PDB entry 6FHS | electron microscopy, 3.75 A resolution | chains I and J of the 10 polymer chains in the assembly

== Chain I ==
Name: les6
Source organism: Chaetomium thermophilum var. thermophilum DSM 1495
UniProtKB: G0S590 (G0S590_CHATD); residue numbers follow UniProt; this construct covers 1-219
Chain sequence (219 residues; row label = number of the first residue in the row):
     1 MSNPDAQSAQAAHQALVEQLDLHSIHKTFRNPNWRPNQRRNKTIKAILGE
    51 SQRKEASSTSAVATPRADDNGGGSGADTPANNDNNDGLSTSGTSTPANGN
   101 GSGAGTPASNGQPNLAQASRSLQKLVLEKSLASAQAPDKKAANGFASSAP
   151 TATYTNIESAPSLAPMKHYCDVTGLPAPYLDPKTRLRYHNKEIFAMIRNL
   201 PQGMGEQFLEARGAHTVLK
Not modelled in the structure: 1-8, 53-154, 214-219

== Chain J ==
Name: Arp5
Source organism: Chaetomium thermophilum var. thermophilum DSM 1495
UniProtKB: G0S589 (G0S589_CHATD); residues 1-769 here correspond to UniProt positions 98-866 (UniProt number = residue number + 97)
Chain sequence (769 residues; each row starts with the number of its first residue):
     1 MAPSAVAEPPPIPQRDEPWKRLPPPTVYPVKEARFEKYIPPQLDGRERAL
    51 AQPPGQVAIVIDNGSHSVRAGWNFEDKPRLAIPPIMSKYRDRKMGKTFSF
   101 AGSDCYADTTARSHIRNAFEAGTGIVSNWDVMEHVLDYVFVKLGMNECDG
   151 AIDMPIVMTEAVANLPYSRKSMSEIIFECYGAPSLVYGIDSLFSFRHNQG
   201 QTGLVVSSSYSATHVIPVYNRKALLSQAIRLNWGGWHMAEYMLKLLKLKY
   251 YTGFPGKLNSSQTEHMVRDFCYVSLDYDRELAGYLDWTGLEDRERIVQYP
   301 YTEEVVVQKTEEELARIAERKKESGRRLQEQAAKMRLERLMKKEQELEYY
   351 KDIQRRMQGESKKEIKRLLDEAELKDEAALERVIRDLERSIKRARQKDLG
   401 EPEEEEVPDFSLLDVPDDQLDEAGLRQKRQQRLLKSNWEARQRAKAEKEA
   451 EKARLAEEARLDEERRKNDLEGWLEEKRQLRLAKLNQLKERERLKADLGN
   501 RKSLASQIRMKNIANLASDNPTGSGSRKRRRGGAGADQDDDFGADDADWG
   551 VYRSVAIGANKGDDSDDEEGEEDLEAAIRSLENDLLRYDKTFSYDMTLDA
   601 QRDWSKSLLHAFRYGPRPFDPSSQAETHRVHLNVERIRVPEVLFQPAAIA
   651 GVDQAGLVEIAGDILCQRLPSLPGIQDAPDAFLRDVFLTGGNTLFQNFDE
   701 RLRQGLMALLPVGAPLRVRRAQDAILDAWRGAAGWACTEEAKAAWITREE
   751 YLEKGGEYIKEHDLGNAFA
Not modelled in the structure: 1-14, 92-95, 108-110, 148-152, 301-602
Ligand contacts: ATP (adenosine-5'-triphosphate): Asn-63, Gly-64, Ser-65, His-66, Ser-67, Arg-69, Asp-190, Ser-209, Tyr-210, Ser-211, Gly-235, Glu-264, Arg-268, Gly-691, Asn-692, Leu-694, Phe-695, Ile-725

== How chain I and chain J interact ==
Pairs across the interface (98):
  His-13(I) with Tyr-106(J)
  Val-17(I) with Tyr-89(J); Phe-98(J); Tyr-106(J)
  Glu-18(I) with Lys-96(J), salt bridge; Phe-98(J)
  Gln-19(I) with Ile-39(J)
  Leu-20(I) with Ile-39(J), hydrophobic; Phe-100(J); Asp-104(J)
  Asp-21(I) with Thr-97(J); Phe-98(J); Ser-99(J); Phe-100(J)
  Leu-22(I) with Ser-99(J)
  His-23(I) with Ser-99(J)
  Lys-27(I) with Asp-137(J)
  Thr-28(I) with Met-145(J), hydrogen bond (side chain-backbone); Asn-146(J), hydrogen bond; Glu-147(J)
  Phe-29(I) with Asp-137(J); Phe-140(J), hydrophobic; Met-145(J); Tyr-180(J)
  Arg-30(I) with Glu-133(J), salt bridge; Asp-137(J), salt bridge; Cys-179(J); Tyr-180(J)
  Asn-31(I) with Glu-178(J), hydrogen bond (side chain-backbone); Cys-179(J), hydrogen bond (backbone-backbone)
  Trp-34(I) with Glu-133(J); Glu-178(J); Cys-179(J), hydrophobic
  Arg-39(I) with Tyr-167(J), hydrogen bond (backbone-side chain)
  Arg-40(I) with Trp-129(J); Asp-130(J), salt bridge; Tyr-167(J)
  Asn-41(I) with Ser-127(J); Asn-128(J); Trp-129(J), hydrogen bond (side chain-backbone); Asp-130(J), hydrogen bond
  Lys-42(I) with Ser-127(J), hydrogen bond (backbone-side chain)
  Ile-44(I) with Glu-120(J); Leu-165(J), hydrophobic
  Ile-47(I) with Leu-165(J), hydrophobic; Tyr-167(J), hydrophobic
  Glu-50(I) with Tyr-167(J)
  Thr-155(I) with Ala-163(J); Asn-164(J)
  Asn-156(I) with Ile-125(J); Ala-163(J); Arg-230(J), hydrogen bond
  Glu-158(I) with Ala-163(J); Ala-228(J); Ile-229(J); Arg-230(J)
  Ser-159(I) with Arg-230(J); Gln-654(J)
  Ala-160(I) with Gln-654(J); Ala-655(J)
  Pro-161(I) with Asp-653(J); Gln-654(J)
  Ser-162(I) with Gln-654(J); Ala-655(J); Glu-659(J), hydrogen bond
  Met-166(I) with Ala-647(J)
  Lys-167(I) with Asp-278(J), salt bridge; Ala-648(J)
  Tyr-169(I) with Tyr-277(J); Asp-278(J), hydrogen bond; Leu-281(J), hydrophobic; Gln-645(J), hydrogen bond
  Cys-170(I) with Arg-638(J), hydrogen bond (backbone-side chain)
  Thr-173(I) with Phe-612(J); Arg-638(J), hydrogen bond (backbone-side chain)
  Gly-174(I) with Leu-281(J); Val-634(J); Arg-638(J)
  Leu-175(I) with Leu-281(J); Leu-285(J), hydrophobic
  Pro-176(I) with Leu-281(J); Ala-282(J), hydrophobic
  Asn-190(I) with Leu-608(J)
  Glu-192(I) with Ser-607(J)
  Ile-193(I) with Leu-608(J), hydrophobic
  Met-196(I) with Leu-609(J), hydrophobic; Arg-613(J), hydrogen bond
  Leu-200(I) with Tyr-251(J)
  Pro-201(I) with Tyr-251(J), hydrogen bond (backbone-side chain)
  Met-204(I) with Leu-248(J), hydrophobic; Tyr-251(J)
  Gln-207(I) with Leu-248(J)
  Phe-208(I) with Leu-248(J), hydrophobic
  Glu-210(I) with Lys-244(J), salt bridge
  Ala-211(I) with Tyr-241(J); Leu-248(J), hydrophobic
  Arg-212(I) with Ala-650(J); Gly-651(J)
Also at the interface, not in a pair above, chain I (54 interface residues in all): Ile-25, Thr-43, Ala-164, Asp-171, Val-172, His-189
Also at the interface, not in a pair above, chain J (65 interface residues in all): Ala-111, His-134, Tyr-138, Val-141, Val-162, Ser-168, Glu-174, Ile-175, Ile-649

== Summary ==
Chain I and chain J form an interface of 54 and 65 residues respectively, with 16 hydrogen bonds and 6 salt
bridges. Polar contacts include Glu-18(I)/Lys-96(J), Arg-30(I)/Glu-133(J) and Arg-30(I)/Asp-137(J). Chain J
binds ATP.
Here chain I is les6 and chain J is Arp5, both from Chaetomium thermophilum var. thermophilum DSM 1495. Entry
6FHS (CryoEM Structure of INO80core) was determined by electron microscopy (same publication as 6FML).
